7UKO - chains A and H of the 4 polymer chains in the assembly; structure by X-ray diffraction, 2.60 A resolution.

Chain A:
Name: Integrin alpha-IIb heavy chain
Organism: Homo sapiens
UniProtKB: P08514 (ITA2B_HUMAN); residues 1-457 here correspond to UniProt positions 32-488 (UniProt number = residue number + 31)
Amino-acid sequence (457 residues; each row starts with the number of its first residue):
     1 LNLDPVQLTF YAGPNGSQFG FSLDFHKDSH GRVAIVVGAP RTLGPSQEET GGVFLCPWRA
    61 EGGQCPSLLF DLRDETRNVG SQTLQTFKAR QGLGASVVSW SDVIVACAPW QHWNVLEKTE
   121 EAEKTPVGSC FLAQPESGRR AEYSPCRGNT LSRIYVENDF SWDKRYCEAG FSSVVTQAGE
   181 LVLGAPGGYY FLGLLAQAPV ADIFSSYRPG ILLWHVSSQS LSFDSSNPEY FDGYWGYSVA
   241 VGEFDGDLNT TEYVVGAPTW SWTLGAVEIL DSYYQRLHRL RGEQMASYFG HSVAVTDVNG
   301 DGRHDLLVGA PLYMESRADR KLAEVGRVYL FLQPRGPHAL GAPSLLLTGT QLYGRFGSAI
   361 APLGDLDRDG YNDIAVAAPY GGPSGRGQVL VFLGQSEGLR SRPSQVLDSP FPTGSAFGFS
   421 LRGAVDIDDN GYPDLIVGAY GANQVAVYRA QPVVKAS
Disordered / not traced: 455-457
Disulfide bonds: Cys56-Cys65, Cys107-Cys130, Cys146-Cys167
Bound ions: Ca2+ site 1: Glu243, Asp245, Asp247, Thr250, Glu252; Ca2+ site 2: Asp297, Asn299, Asp301, Arg303, Asp305; Ca2+ site 3: Asp365, Asp367, Asp369, Tyr371, Asp373; Ca2+ site 4: Asp426, Asp428, Asn430, Tyr432, Asp434
Small-molecule neighbours: sibrafiban (active form) (XQS): Asp159, Phe160, Tyr189, Tyr190, Leu192, Asp224, Ser225, Ser226, Phe231
Swiss-Prot annotation at these positions:
  - binding site (Ca(2+)): Glu243, Asp245, Asp247, Thr250, Glu252, Asp297, Asn299, Asp301, Arg303, Asp305, Asp365, Asp367, Asp369, Tyr371, Asp373, Asp426, Asp428, Asn430, Tyr432, Asp434
  - glycosylation (N-linked (GlcNAc...) asparagine): Asn15, Asn249

Chain H:
Name: 10E5 Fab heavy chain
Organism: Mus musculus
Notes: antibody fragment or engineered binder
Amino-acid sequence (221 residues; numbered 1 to 221; the number before each row is that of its first residue):
     1 EVQLQQSGAE LVKPGASVKL SCTASGFNIK DTYVHWVKQR PEQGLEWIGR IDPANGYTKY
    61 DPKFQGKATI TADTSSNTAY LQLSSLTSED TAVYYCVRPL YDYYAMDYWG QGTSVTVSSA
   121 KTTAPSVYPL APVCGDTTGS SVTLGCLVKG YFPEPVTLTW NSGSLSSGVH TFPAVLQSDL
   181 YTLSSSVTVT SSTWPSQSIT CNVAHPASST KVDKKIEPRG P
Disordered / not traced: 135-137, 220-221
Disulfide bonds: Cys22-Cys96, Cys146-Cys201

Chain A / chain H interface:
Pairs across the interface (23; chain A residue first):
  Arg77(A) with Asp102(H), salt bridge; Tyr104(H)
  Val79(A) with Tyr104(H), hydrophobic
  Gly80(A) with Tyr104(H)
  Gln82(A) with Tyr104(H), hydrogen bond
  Leu84(A) with Tyr104(H)
  Glu117(A) with Lys59(H), salt bridge
  Asn149(A) with Tyr33(H), hydrogen bond; Tyr104(H), hydrogen bond
  Ile154(A) with Tyr57(H)
  Asn158(A) with Tyr57(H), hydrogen bond
  Ser205(A) with Tyr101(H)
  Ser206(A) with Tyr101(H)
  Ile211(A) with Asp102(H)
  Leu213(A) with Asp102(H); Tyr103(H), hydrogen bond (backbone-backbone); Tyr104(H)
  Trp214(A) with Tyr101(H); Tyr103(H)
  His215(A) with Asp31(H), hydrogen bond (side chain-backbone); Thr32(H); Tyr101(H), hydrogen bond (backbone-backbone); Tyr103(H)
Interface residues without a listed pair, chain A (17 interface residues in all): Arg147, Glu157
Interface residues without a listed pair, chain H (11 interface residues in all): Pro99, Leu100

Summary:
Chain A and chain H form an interface of 17 and 11 residues respectively; the contacts include 7 hydrogen
bonds and 2 salt bridges. Among the polar pairs are Arg77(A)-Asp102(H), Glu117(A)-Lys59(H) and
Gln82(A)-Tyr104(H). Ligands of chain A: sibrafiban (active form).
Here chain A is Integrin alpha-IIb heavy chain (Homo sapiens) and chain H is 10E5 Fab heavy chain (Mus
musculus). Entry 7UKO (Integrin alpha IIB beta3 complex with sibrafiban (Mn)) was determined by X-ray
diffraction (same publication as 7L8P, 7TCT, 7TD8, 7THO, 7TMZ, 7TPD and 15 further entries).
